PDB entry 8K58 | electron microscopy, 3.15 A resolution | chains C and I of the 9 polymer chains in the assembly

[Chain C]
Name: DNA-directed RNA polymerase subunit beta
From: Escherichia coli (strain K12)
Notes: EC 2.7.7.6
Reference sequence: P0A8V2 (RPOB_ECOLI); residues 3-1342 here = UniProt positions 3-1342
Sequence (1340 residues; numbered 3 to 1342; the number before each row is that of its first residue):
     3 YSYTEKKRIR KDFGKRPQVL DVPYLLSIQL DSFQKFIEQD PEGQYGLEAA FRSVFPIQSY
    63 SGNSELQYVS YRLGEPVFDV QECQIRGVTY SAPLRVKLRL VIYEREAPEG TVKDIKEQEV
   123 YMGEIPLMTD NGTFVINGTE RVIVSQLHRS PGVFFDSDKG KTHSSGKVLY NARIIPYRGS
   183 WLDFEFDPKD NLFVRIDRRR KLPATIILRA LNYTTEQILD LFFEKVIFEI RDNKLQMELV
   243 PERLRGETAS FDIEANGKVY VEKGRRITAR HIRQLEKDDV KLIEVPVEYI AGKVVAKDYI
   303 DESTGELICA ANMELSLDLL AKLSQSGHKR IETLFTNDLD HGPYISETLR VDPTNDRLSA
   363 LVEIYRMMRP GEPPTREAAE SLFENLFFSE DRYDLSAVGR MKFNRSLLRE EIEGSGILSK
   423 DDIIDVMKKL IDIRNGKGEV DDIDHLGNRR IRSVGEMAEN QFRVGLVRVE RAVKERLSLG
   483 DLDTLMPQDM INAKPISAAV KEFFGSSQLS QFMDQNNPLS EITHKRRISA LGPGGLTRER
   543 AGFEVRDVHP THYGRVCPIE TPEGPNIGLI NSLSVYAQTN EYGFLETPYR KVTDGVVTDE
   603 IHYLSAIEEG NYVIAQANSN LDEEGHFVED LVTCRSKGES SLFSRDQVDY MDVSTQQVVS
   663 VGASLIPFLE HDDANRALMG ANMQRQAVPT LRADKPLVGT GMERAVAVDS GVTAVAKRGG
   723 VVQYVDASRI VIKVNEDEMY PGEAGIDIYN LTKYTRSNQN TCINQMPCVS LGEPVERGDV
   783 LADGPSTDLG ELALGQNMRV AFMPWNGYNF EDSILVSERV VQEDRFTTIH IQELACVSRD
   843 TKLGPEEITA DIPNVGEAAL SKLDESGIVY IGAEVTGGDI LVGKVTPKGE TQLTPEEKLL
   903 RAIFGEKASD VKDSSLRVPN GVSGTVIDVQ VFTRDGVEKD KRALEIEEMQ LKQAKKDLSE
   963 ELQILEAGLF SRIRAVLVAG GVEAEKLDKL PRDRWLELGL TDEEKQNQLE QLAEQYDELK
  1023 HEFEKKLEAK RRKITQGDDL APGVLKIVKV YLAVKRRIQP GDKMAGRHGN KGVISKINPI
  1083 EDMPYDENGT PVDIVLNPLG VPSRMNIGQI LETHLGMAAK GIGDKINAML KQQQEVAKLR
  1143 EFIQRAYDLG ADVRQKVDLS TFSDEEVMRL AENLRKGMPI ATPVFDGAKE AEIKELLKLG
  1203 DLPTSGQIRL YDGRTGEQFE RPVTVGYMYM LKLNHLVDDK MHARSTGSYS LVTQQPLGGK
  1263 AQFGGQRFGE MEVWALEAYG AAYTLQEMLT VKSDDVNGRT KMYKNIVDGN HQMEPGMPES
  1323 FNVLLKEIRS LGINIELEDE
Curated features (UniProtKB/Swiss-Prot):
  - modified residue (N6-acetyllysine): Lys-1022, Lys-1200
  - mutagenesis: Ile-561 (I561S: Resistant to antibiotics salinamide A and B), Ile-569 (I569S: Resistant to antibiotics salinamide A and B), Ala-665 (A665E: Resistant to antibiotics salinamide A and B), Asp-675 (D675A/G: Resistant to antibiotics salinamide A and B), Asn-677 (N677H/K: Resistant to antibiotics salinamide A and B), Leu-680 (L680M: Resistant to antibiotics salinamide A and B), Glu-813 (E813K: Disrupts the enzyme's active center)

[Chain I]
Molecule: 29-nt DNA strand
From: Escherichia coli (strain K12)
Sequence (29 nucleotides; numbered 1 to 29; the number before each row is that of its first residue):
     1 GGGCTATTTT TTTATGACGG CGAATACCC
Disordered / not traced: 7-13

[Chain C / chain I interface]
Pairs across the interface (19):
  Arg-151(C) / DG16(I)  base contact
  Arg-175(C) / DG16(I)  salt bridge to the phosphate
  Trp-183(C) / DT15(I)  stacking on the base
  Trp-183(C) / DG16(I)  phosphate contact
  Asp-199(C) / DA14(I)  base contact
  Asp-199(C) / DT15(I)  base contact
  Arg-200(C) / DA14(I)  base contact
  Arg-200(C) / DT15(I)  hydrogen bond to the phosphate
  Arg-200(C) / DG16(I)  salt bridge to the phosphate
  Arg-201(C) / DA14(I)  hydrogen bond to the base
  Ile-445(C) / DG16(I)  base contact
  Asp-446(C) / DG16(I)  base contact
  Arg-451(C) / DG16(I)  hydrogen bond to the base
  Gly-537(C) / DG16(I)  sugar contact
  Leu-538(C) / DG16(I)  base contact
  Glu-541(C) / DA17(I)  base contact
  Arg-542(C) / DG16(I)  hydrogen bond to the sugar
  Arg-542(C) / DA17(I)  salt bridge to the phosphate
  Arg-542(C) / DC18(I)  salt bridge to the phosphate
Also at the interface, not in a pair above, chain C (15 interface residues in all): Thr-539, Ala-543

[In short]
15 residues of chain C face 5 of chain I across their interface, with 4 hydrogen bonds, 4 salt bridges and 1
aromatic stacking contact. Among the polar pairs are Arg-201(C)/DA14(I), Arg-451(C)/DG16(I) and
Arg-542(C)/DG16(I). From UniProt: 7 mutagenesis sites on chain C.
Chain C is DNA-directed RNA polymerase subunit beta and chain I is a 29-nt DNA strand, both from Escherichia
coli (strain K12); the structure, The cryo-EM map of close TIEA-TEC complex, was determined by electron
microscopy.
